Entry 6V7Y (X-ray diffraction, 2.40 A resolution); this record covers chains A and F of the 3 polymer chains in the assembly.

[Chain A]
Name: Antigen-presenting glycoprotein CD1d
From: Homo sapiens
Reference sequence: P15813 (CD1D_HUMAN); residues 2-275 here correspond to UniProt positions 23-296 (UniProt number = residue number + 21)
Chain sequence (347 residues; row label = number of the first residue in the row):
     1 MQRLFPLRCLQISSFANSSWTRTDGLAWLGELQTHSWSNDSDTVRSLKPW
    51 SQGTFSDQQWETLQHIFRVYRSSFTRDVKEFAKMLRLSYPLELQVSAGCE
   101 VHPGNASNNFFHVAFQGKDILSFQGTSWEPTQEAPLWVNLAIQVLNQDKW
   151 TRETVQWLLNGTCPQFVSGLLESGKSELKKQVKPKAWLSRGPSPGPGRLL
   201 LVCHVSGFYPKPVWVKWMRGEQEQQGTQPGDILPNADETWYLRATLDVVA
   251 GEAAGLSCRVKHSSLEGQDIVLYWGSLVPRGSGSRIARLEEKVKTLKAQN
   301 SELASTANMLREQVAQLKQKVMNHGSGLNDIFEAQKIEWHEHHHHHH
Not modelled in the structure: 194-195, 220, 252, 275-347
Construct notes: initiating methionine (1)
Disulfides: Cys99-Cys163, Cys203-Cys258
Covalently attached groups: N-acetylglucosamine (NAG) linked to Asn17, Asn39, Asn105, Asn160
Ligand contacts: AGH (n-{(1S,2R,3S)-1-[(alpha-D-galactopyranosyloxy)methyl]-2,3-dihydroxyheptadecyl}hexacosanamide): Leu7, Cys9, Leu10, Gln11, Leu26, Ala27, His35, Trp37, Val44, Trp60, Leu63, Ile66, Phe67, Val69, Tyr70, Ser73, Phe74, Asp77, Val78, Phe81, Leu87, Leu93, Ala97, Gly98, Phe111, Val113, Phe115, Leu121, Trp128, Trp137, Leu145, Asp148, Trp150, Thr151, Thr154, Val155, Leu158, Leu159, Thr162, Cys163, Phe166

[Chain F]
Name: Nanobody VHH ID5
From: Lama glama
Notes: antibody fragment or engineered binder
Chain sequence (127 residues; row label = number of the first residue in the row):
     1 EVQLVESGGGLVQAGGSLRLSCAASGSSFSSYTMGWFRQAPGKEREIVAG
    51 IRWSDESPIYADSVKGRFTISRDNAKNTLYLQMNSLKPEDTAVYYCAARL
   101 VPPGIPIPRTSESMRYWGKGTLVTVSS
Not modelled in the structure: 1
Disulfides: Cys22-Cys96

[How chain A and chain F interact]
Contacting residue pairs (35):
  Phe55(A) - Pro103(F)  hydrophobic
  Gln58(A) - Trp53(F)
  Gln58(A) - Ser54(F)  hydrogen bond (side chain-backbone)
  Gln58(A) - Asp55(F)  hydrogen bond (side chain-backbone)
  Gln59(A) - Trp53(F)
  Gln59(A) - Pro103(F)
  Thr62(A) - Ser31(F)  hydrogen bond (side chain-backbone)
  Thr62(A) - Trp53(F)  hydrogen bond
  Thr62(A) - Val101(F)
  Leu63(A) - Pro103(F)
  His65(A) - Ser28(F)  hydrogen bond
  His65(A) - Ser31(F)
  His65(A) - Tyr32(F)
  His65(A) - Leu100(F)
  Ile66(A) - Pro102(F)  hydrophobic
  Trp150(A) - Arg99(F)  hydrogen bond (backbone-side chain)
  Trp150(A) - Glu112(F)
  Trp150(A) - Ser113(F)
  Trp150(A) - Met114(F)
  Trp150(A) - Arg115(F)
  Glu153(A) - Arg99(F)  salt bridge
  Glu153(A) - Ser113(F)  hydrogen bond
  Thr154(A) - Arg99(F)  hydrogen bond
  Trp157(A) - Arg99(F)
  Trp157(A) - Leu100(F)
  Trp157(A) - Val101(F)  hydrophobic
  Trp157(A) - Pro102(F)
  Trp157(A) - Ile105(F)
  Leu158(A) - Pro102(F)  hydrophobic
  Gly161(A) - Gly104(F)
  Gly161(A) - Ile105(F)
  Thr162(A) - Pro102(F)
  Thr162(A) - Pro103(F)
  Thr162(A) - Gly104(F)  hydrogen bond (side chain-backbone)
  Gln165(A) - Gly104(F)
Interface residues without a listed pair, chain A (16 interface residues in all): Glu61
Interface residues without a listed pair, chain F (19 interface residues in all): Ser27, Pro108

[Overview]
The interface between chain A and chain F involves 16 residues on one side and 19 on the other; the contacts
include 9 hydrogen bonds and 1 salt bridge. Among the polar pairs are Glu153(A)-Arg99(F), Gln58(A)-Ser54(F)
and Gln58(A)-Asp55(F). Ligands of chain A: compound AGH.
Here chain A is Antigen-presenting glycoprotein CD1d (Homo sapiens) and chain F is Nanobody VHH ID5 (Lama
glama). Entry 6V7Y (Human CD1d presenting alpha-Galactosylceramide in complex with VHH nanobody 1D5) was
determined by X-ray diffraction, deposited together with 6V7Z.
